PDB entry 6RI9 | electron microscopy, 3.70 A resolution | chains D and R of the 8 polymer chains in the assembly

[Chain D]
Molecule: DNA-directed RNA polymerase subunit beta'
From: Escherichia coli (strain K12)
Notes: EC 2.7.7.6
UniProtKB: P0A8T7 (RPOC_ECOLI); numbering as in UniProt (aligned over 1-1407)
Amino-acid sequence (1407 residues; row label = number of the first residue in the row):
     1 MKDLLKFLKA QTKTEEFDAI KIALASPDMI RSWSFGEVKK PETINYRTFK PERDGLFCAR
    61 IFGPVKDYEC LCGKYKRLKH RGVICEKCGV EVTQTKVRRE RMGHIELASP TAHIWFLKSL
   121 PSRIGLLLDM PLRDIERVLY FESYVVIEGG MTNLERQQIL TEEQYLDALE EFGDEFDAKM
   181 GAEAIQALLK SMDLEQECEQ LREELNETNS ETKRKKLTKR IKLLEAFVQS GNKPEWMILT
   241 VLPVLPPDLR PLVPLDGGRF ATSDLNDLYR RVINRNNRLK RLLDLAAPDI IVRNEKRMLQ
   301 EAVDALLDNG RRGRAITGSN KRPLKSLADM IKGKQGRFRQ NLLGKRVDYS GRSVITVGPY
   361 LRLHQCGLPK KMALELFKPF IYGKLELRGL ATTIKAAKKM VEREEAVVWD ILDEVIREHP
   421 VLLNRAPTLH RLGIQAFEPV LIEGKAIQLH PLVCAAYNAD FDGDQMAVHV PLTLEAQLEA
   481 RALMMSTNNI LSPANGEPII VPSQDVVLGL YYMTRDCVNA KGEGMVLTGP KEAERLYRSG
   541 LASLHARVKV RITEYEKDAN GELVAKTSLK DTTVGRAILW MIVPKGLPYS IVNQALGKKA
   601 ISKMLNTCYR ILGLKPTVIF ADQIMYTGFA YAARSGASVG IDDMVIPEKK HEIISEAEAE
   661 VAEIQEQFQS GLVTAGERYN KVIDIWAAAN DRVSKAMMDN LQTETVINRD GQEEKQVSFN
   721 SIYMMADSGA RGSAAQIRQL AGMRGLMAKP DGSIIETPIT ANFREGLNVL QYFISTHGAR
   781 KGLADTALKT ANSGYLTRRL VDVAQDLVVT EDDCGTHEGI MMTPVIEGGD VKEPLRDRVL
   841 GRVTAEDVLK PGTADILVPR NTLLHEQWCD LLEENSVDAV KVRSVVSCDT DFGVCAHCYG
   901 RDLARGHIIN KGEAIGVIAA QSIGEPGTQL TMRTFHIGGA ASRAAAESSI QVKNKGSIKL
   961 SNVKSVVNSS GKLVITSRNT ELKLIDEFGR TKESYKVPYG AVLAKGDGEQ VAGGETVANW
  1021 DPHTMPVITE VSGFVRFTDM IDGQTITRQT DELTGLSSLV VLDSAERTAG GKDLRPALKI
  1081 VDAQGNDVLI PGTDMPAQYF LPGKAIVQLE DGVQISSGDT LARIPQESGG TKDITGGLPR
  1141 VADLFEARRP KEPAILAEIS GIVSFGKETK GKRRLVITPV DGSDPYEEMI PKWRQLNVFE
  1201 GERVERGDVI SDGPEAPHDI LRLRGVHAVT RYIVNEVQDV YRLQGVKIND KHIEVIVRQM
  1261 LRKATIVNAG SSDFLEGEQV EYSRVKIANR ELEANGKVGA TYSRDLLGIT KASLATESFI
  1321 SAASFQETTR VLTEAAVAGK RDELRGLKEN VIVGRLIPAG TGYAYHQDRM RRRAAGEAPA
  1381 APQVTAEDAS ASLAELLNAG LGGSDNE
Disordered / not traced: 1-15, 936-947, 1125-1134, 1374-1407
Ion coordination: Zn2+ site 1: Cys72, Cys85, Cys88; Mg2+: Asp462, Asp464 (shared with G10(R), U11(R) of chain R); Zn2+ site 2: Cys814, Cys888, Cys895, Cys898
Swiss-Prot annotation at these positions:
  - binding site (Zn(2+)): Cys70, Cys72, Cys85, Cys88, Cys814, Cys888, Cys895, Cys898
  - binding site (Mg(2+)): Asp460, Asp462, Asp464
  - modified residue: Lys983 (N6-acetyllysine)
Reported in the primary citation:
  - Mg2+ coordination: Asp460, Asp462, Asp464

[Chain R]
Molecule: 14-nt RNA strand
Sequence (14 nucleotides; each row starts with the number of its first residue):
     1 UCAGGCGAUG UUUU
Disordered / not traced: 14
Ion coordination: Mg2+: G10, U11 (shared with Asp462(D), Asp464(D) of chain D)

[Chain D / chain R interface]
Contacting residue pairs (12; chain D residue first):
  Ala261(D) - C2(R)  base contact
  Arg322(D) - A3(R)  sugar contact
  Arg322(D) - G4(R)  hydrogen bond to the sugar
  Lys325(D) - A3(R)  sugar contact
  Gln335(D) - G4(R)  phosphate contact
  Arg425(D) - U11(R)  sugar contact
  Asn458(D) - U13(R)  base contact
  Asp460(D) - U11(R)  phosphate contact
  Asp462(D) - U11(R)  phosphate contact
  Asp464(D) - G10(R)  hydrogen bond to the sugar
  Arg731(D) - U12(R)  hydrogen bond to the base
  Gln929(D) - U13(R)  hydrogen bond to the base
Also at the interface, not in a pair above, chain D (15 interface residues in all): Val253, Pro254, Ala426, Gln736
Also at the interface, not in a pair above, chain R (8 interface residues in all): U1

[Overview]
Chain D and chain R form an interface of 15 and 8 residues respectively; the contacts include 4 hydrogen
bonds. Among the polar pairs are Arg731(D)-U12(R), Gln929(D)-U13(R) and Arg322(D)-G4(R). UniProt lists 8
Zn2+-binding residues and 3 Mg2+-binding residues on chain D. The paper reports Mg2+ coordination by
Asp460(D), Asp462(D) and Asp464(D).
Chain D is DNA-directed RNA polymerase subunit beta' (Escherichia coli (strain K12)) and chain R is a 14-nt
RNA strand; the structure, Cryo-EM structure of E. coli RNA polymerase backtracked elongation complex in
non-swiveled state, was determined by electron microscopy together with 6RH3, 6RI7, 6RIN and 6RIP from the
same study.
